PDB entry 6K7X | electron microscopy, 3.27 A resolution | chains C and A of the 16 polymer chains in the assembly

[Chain C (and A)]
Molecule: Calcium uniporter protein, mitochondrial
Organism: Homo sapiens
Notes: chain A of this document is another copy of the same molecule, construct and numbering; everything in this record applies to it too
UniProt: Q8NE86 (MCU_HUMAN); residues 73-348 here = UniProt positions 73-348
Sequence (276 residues; row label = number of the first residue in the row):
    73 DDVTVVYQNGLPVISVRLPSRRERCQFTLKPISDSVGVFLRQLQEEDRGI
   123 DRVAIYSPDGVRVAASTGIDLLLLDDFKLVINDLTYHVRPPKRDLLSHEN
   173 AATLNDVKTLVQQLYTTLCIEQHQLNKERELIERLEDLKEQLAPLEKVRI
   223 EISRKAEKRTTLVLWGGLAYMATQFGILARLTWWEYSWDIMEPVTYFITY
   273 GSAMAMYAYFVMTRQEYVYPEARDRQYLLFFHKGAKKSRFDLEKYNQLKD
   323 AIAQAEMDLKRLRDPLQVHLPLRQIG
Swiss-Prot annotation at these positions:
  - region: Thr285 to Val290 (Juxtamembrane helix)
  - motif: Trp260 to Tyr268 (Selectivity filter)
  - binding site (Ca(2+)): Glu264
  - modified residue: Ser92 (Phosphoserine), Cys97 (S-glutathionyl cysteine), Lys332 (N6-acetyllysine)
  - mutagenesis: Ser92 (S92A: Decreased MCU current; when associated with A-57; S92A: Impairs calcium uptake, but has no effect on oligomerization and interaction with MICU1 and MICU2), Cys97 (C97A: Abolished glutathionylation in response to reactive oxygen species), Asp123 (D123R: No effect on calcium uptake in presence of high concentrations of calcium. Abolished dimerization of MCU), Lys180 (K180A: No effect on calcium uptake, oligomerization and interaction with MICU1 and MICU2), Cys191 (C191A: Does not affect glutathionylation in response to reactive oxygen species), Leu240 (L240W: Abolished calcium uptake), Ala241 (A241W: Abolished interaction with EMRE/SMDT1 and calcium uptake), Gly248 (G248W: Abolished calcium uptake), Glu257 (E257A: According to a report, inhibits calcium uptake. According to a subsequent report, does not affect greatly calcium uptake; E257S: Does not affect greatly calcium uptake), Ser259 (S259A: Does not inhibit calcium uptake. Strongly reduced sensitivity to ruthenium red inhibition; S259R: Prevents entrance of calcium into the pore), Trp260 (W260A/F/Y: Abolished mitochondrial calcium uptake), Asp261 to Glu264 (Dominant negative (DN) mutant; inhibits calcium uptake. Inhibits calcium channel activity ...), 14 further mutagenesis entries in UniProt
Metal / ion sites: Ca2+: Glu264 (shared with Glu264(A) of chain A; 1 residue of chain B; 1 residue of chain D)
Residues lining bound ligands:
  - PLX ((9R,11S)-9-({[(1S)-1-hydroxyhexadecyl]oxy}methyl)-2,2-dimethyl-5,7,10-trioxa-2lambda~5~-aza-6lambda~5~-phosphaoctacosane-6,6,11-triol), molecule 1: Leu234, Val235, Leu236, Gly238, Gly239, Tyr242, Met243, Ser274, Ala277, Met278, Tyr281, Tyr289, Tyr291, Ala294, Gln298, Phe302
  - PLX, molecule 2: Phe247, Trp255, Trp256
  - PLX, molecule 3: Phe269, Ile270, Gly273, Ser274
  - PLX, molecule 4: Ala275, Tyr279, Glu288
From the paper describing this entry:
  - binding site for cardiolipin: Arg297

[Chain C / chain A interface]
Pairs across the interface (65; chain C residue first):
  Asn81(C) - Leu143(A)
  Leu83(C) - Leu143(A)  hydrophobic
  Leu90(C) - Arg134(A)
  Arg93(C) - Arg124(A)
  Arg93(C) - Arg134(A)
  Glu95(C) - Arg124(A)  salt bridge
  Glu95(C) - Tyr128(A)  hydrogen bond
  Glu95(C) - Arg134(A)  salt bridge
  Arg96(C) - Val133(A)
  Arg96(C) - Arg134(A)  hydrogen bond (backbone-backbone)
  Cys97(C) - Arg134(A)
  Cys97(C) - Ala136(A)  hydrophobic
  Gln98(C) - Val133(A)
  Gln98(C) - Arg134(A)  hydrogen bond (backbone-backbone)
  Gln98(C) - Val135(A)
  Gln98(C) - Ala136(A)  hydrogen bond (backbone-backbone)
  Phe99(C) - Ala136(A)  hydrophobic
  Thr100(C) - Thr139(A)
  Gln114(C) - Ser138(A)  hydrogen bond
  Glu118(C) - Arg134(A)  salt bridge
  Glu118(C) - Ala136(A)
  Glu118(C) - Ala137(A)  hydrogen bond (side chain-backbone)
  Val179(C) - Leu176(A)  hydrophobic
  Leu182(C) - Leu176(A)  hydrophobic
  Tyr187(C) - Ile104(A)
  Glu229(C) - Arg286(A)  salt bridge
  Leu236(C) - Tyr279(A)  hydrogen bond (backbone-side chain)
  Leu236(C) - Val283(A)
  Gly239(C) - Tyr279(A)
  Leu240(C) - Tyr279(A)
  Met243(C) - Tyr272(A)  hydrogen bond (backbone-side chain)
  Met243(C) - Ala275(A)
  Met243(C) - Met276(A)  hydrophobic
  Met243(C) - Tyr279(A)  hydrophobic
  Ala244(C) - Met276(A)
  Gln246(C) - Tyr272(A)  hydrogen bond
  Phe247(C) - Phe269(A)  hydrophobic
  Phe247(C) - Tyr272(A)  hydrophobic
  Leu250(C) - Tyr268(A)
  Leu250(C) - Phe269(A)
  Ala251(C) - Phe269(A)
  Trp255(C) - Pro265(A)  hydrophobic
  Trp255(C) - Val266(A)  hydrophobic
  Trp255(C) - Phe269(A)  hydrophobic
  Trp260(C) - Glu264(A)  hydrogen bond
  Trp260(C) - Pro265(A)  hydrophobic
  Trp260(C) - Tyr268(A)  hydrophobic
  Glu264(C) - Glu264(A)
  Thr267(C) - Tyr268(A)
  Val290(C) - Glu288(A)
  Tyr291(C) - Tyr279(A)
  Tyr291(C) - Phe282(A)
  Pro292(C) - Phe282(A)
  Arg295(C) - Phe282(A)
  Arg295(C) - Arg286(A)  hydrogen bond (side chain-backbone)
  Arg335(C) - Gln326(A)
  Arg335(C) - Asp330(A)  salt bridge
  Asp336(C) - Arg333(A)  salt bridge
  Val340(C) - Asp330(A)
  Leu342(C) - Asp330(A)
  Leu342(C) - Arg333(A)
  Pro343(C) - Arg333(A)
  Pro343(C) - Gln339(A)
  Pro343(C) - His341(A)
  Arg345(C) - Arg333(A)
Also at the interface, not in a pair above, chain C (43 interface residues in all): Leu186, Val235, Trp237, Thr254
Also at the interface, not in a pair above, chain A (38 interface residues in all): Leu146, Asn172, Val179, Lys180, Lys199, Met278, Met329, Leu334

[Summary]
43 residues of chain C and 38 residues of chain A are in contact; the contacts include 11 hydrogen bonds and 6
salt bridges. Polar contacts include Glu95(C)-Arg124(A), Glu95(C)-Arg134(A) and Glu118(C)-Arg134(A). Ligands
of chain C: 4 copies of compound PLX. The paper reports a binding site for cardiolipin at Arg297(C).
Both chains are Calcium uniporter protein, mitochondrial (Homo sapiens). Entry 6K7X (Human MCU-EMRE complex)
was determined by electron microscopy together with 6K7Y from the same study.
